Entry 4DDF (X-ray diffraction, 3.15 A resolution); this record covers chains B and D of the 6 polymer chains in the assembly.

# Chain B (and D)
Molecule: Propanediol utilization polyhedral body protein PduT
Source organism: Salmonella enterica
Notes: chain D of this document is another copy of the same molecule, construct and numbering; everything in this record applies to it too
UniProtKB: E7V033 (E7V033_SALTY); residue numbers follow UniProt; this construct covers 1-184
Amino-acid sequence (192 residues; row label = number of the first residue in the row):
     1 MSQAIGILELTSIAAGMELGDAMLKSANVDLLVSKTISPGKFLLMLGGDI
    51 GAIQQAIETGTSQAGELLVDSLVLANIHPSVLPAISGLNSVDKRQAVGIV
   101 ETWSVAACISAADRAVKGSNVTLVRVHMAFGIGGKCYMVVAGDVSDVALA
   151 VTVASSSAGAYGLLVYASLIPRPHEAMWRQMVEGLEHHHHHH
Disordered / not traced: 1, 185-192
Construct notes: engineered mutation A15 (Lys in E7V033), S38 (Cys in E7V033), L67 (Met in E7V033), A148 (Asn in E7V033), L149 (Asn in E7V033), S156 (Glu in E7V033), A160 (Glu in E7V033), Y161 (Lys in E7V033), A167 (Arg in E7V033), L169 (Val in E7V033); expression tag (185-192)

# Chain B / chain D interface
Pairs across the interface (8):
  S62(B) - Y161(D)  hydrogen bond (backbone-side chain)
  Q63(B) - A160(D)
  A64(B) - A160(D)
  G65(B) - A160(D)
  G65(B) - Y161(D)
  E66(B) - A160(D)  hydrogen bond (backbone-backbone)
  E66(B) - Y161(D)
  L67(B) - A160(D)  hydrogen bond (backbone-backbone)
Also at the interface, not in a pair above, chain B (7 interface residues in all): E18
Also at the interface, not in a pair above, chain D (5 interface residues in all): S156, G159, G162

# Summary
7 residues of chain B and 5 residues of chain D are in contact; the contacts include 3 hydrogen bonds. Among
the polar pairs are S62(B)-Y161(D), E66(B)-A160(D) and L67(B)-A160(D).
Both chains are Propanediol utilization polyhedral body protein PduT (Salmonella enterica). Entry 4DDF
(Computationally Designed Self-assembling Octahedral Cage protein, O333, Crystallized in space group P4) was
determined by X-ray diffraction, deposited together with 3VCD, 4DCL and 4EGG.
